Entry 7JRX (X-ray diffraction, 1.77 A resolution); this record covers chains A and B of the 4 polymer chains in the assembly.

# Chain A
Protein: Chymotrypsin A chain A
From: Bos taurus
Notes: EC 3.4.21.1
UniProt: P00766 (CTRA_BOVIN); numbering as in UniProt (aligned over 1-13)
Sequence (13 residues; each row starts with the number of its first residue):
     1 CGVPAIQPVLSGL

# Chain B
Protein: Chymotrypsin A chain B
From: Bos taurus
Notes: EC 3.4.21.1
UniProt: P00766 (CTRA_BOVIN); residues 16-146 here = UniProt positions 16-146
Sequence (131 residues; numbered 16 to 146; the number before each row is that of its first residue):
    16 IVNGEEAVPGSWPWQVSLQDKTGFHFCGGSLINENWVVTAAHCGVTTSDV
    66 VVAGEFDQGSSSEKIQKLKIAKVFKNSKYNSLTINNDITLLKLSTAASFS
   116 QTVSAVCLPSASDDFAAGTTCVTTGWGLTRY
UniProt features mapped onto this chain:
  - active site (Charge relay system): His57, Asp102
Cystine bridges: Cys42-Cys58

# Chain A / chain B interface
Contacting residue pairs (23):
  Cys1(A) with Ala120(B); Val121(B); Cys122(B), disulfide
  Gly2(A) with Trp29(B); Ala120(B), hydrogen bond (backbone-backbone); Cys122(B)
  Pro4(A) with Ser26(B); Pro28(B); Trp29(B), hydrophobic
  Ala5(A) with Gln116(B)
  Ile6(A) with Val23(B), hydrophobic; Pro24(B); Gly25(B); Ser26(B); Gln116(B); Thr117(B)
  Gln7(A) with Ser26(B)
  Pro8(A) with Ser26(B); Trp27(B), hydrophobic
  Val9(A) with Val23(B), hydrophobic
  Leu10(A) with Glu20(B); Val137(B), hydrophobic
  Ser11(A) with Glu20(B), hydrogen bond
Cross-chain cystine bridges: Cys1(A)-Cys122(B)

# In short
10 residues of chain A and 14 residues of chain B are in contact; the contacts include 1 disulfide bond and 2
hydrogen bonds. Polar contacts include Ser11(A)-Glu20(B) and Gly2(A)-Ala120(B). From UniProt: active-site
residues His57(B) and Asp102(B) on chain B.
Here chain A is Chymotrypsin A chain A and chain B is Chymotrypsin A chain B, both from Bos taurus. Entry 7JRX
(Crystal structure of the R64F mutant of Bauhinia Bauhinioides complexed with Bovine Chymotrypsin) was
determined by X-ray diffraction together with 7JOD, 7JOE, 7JOS, 7JOW, 7JQK, 7JQN and 4 further entries from
the same study.
